PDB entry 7WUJ | electron microscopy, 3.30 A resolution | chains A and S of the 6 polymer chains in the assembly

# Chain A
Molecule: mini-Gs
Organism: Homo sapiens
Chain sequence (361 residues; numbered 8 to 394; 26 numbers in that range are skipped by the numbering (no residue carries them; nothing is unmodelled there); the number before each row is that of its first residue):
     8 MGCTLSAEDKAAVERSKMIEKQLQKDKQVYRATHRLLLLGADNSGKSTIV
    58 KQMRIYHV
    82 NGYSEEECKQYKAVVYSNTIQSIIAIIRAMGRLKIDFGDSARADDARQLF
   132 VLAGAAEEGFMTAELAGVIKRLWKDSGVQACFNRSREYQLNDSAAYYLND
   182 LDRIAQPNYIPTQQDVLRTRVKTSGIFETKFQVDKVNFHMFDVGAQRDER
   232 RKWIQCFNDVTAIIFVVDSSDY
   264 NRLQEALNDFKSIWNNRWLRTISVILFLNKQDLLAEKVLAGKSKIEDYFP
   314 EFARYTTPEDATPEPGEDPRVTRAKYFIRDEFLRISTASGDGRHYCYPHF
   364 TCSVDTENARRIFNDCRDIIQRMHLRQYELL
Disordered / not traced: 8-9, 82-201, 264-265, 325-328

# Chain S
Molecule: scFv16
Organism: synthetic construct
Notes: antibody fragment or engineered binder
Chain sequence (250 residues; each row starts with the number of its first residue):
     1 DVQLVESGGGLVQPGGSRKLSCSASGFAFSSFGMHWVRQAPEKGLEWVAY
    51 ISSGSGTIYYADTVKGRFTISRDDPKNTLFLQMTSLRSEDTAMYYCVRSI
   101 YYYGSSPFDFWGQGTTLTVSSGGGGSGGGGSGGGGSDIVMTQATSSVPVT
   151 PGESVSISCRSSKSLLHSNGNTYLYWFLQRPGQSPQLLIYRMSNLASGVP
   201 DRFSGSGSGTAFTLTISRLEAEDVGVYYCMQHLEYPLTFGAGTKLELKGS
Disordered / not traced: 1, 121-136, 146-150, 191-192, 247-250
Cystine bridges: Cys22-Cys96, Cys159-Cys229

# How chain A and chain S interact
Pairs across the interface (27):
  Thr11(A) - His167(S)
  Leu12(A) - His167(S)
  Ser13(A) - His167(S)
  Ser13(A) - Tyr173(S)  hydrogen bond
  Ser13(A) - Leu233(S)
  Ala14(A) - His232(S)
  Ala14(A) - Leu233(S)
  Ala14(A) - Tyr235(S)  hydrophobic
  Glu15(A) - Tyr101(S)
  Glu15(A) - Tyr173(S)
  Glu15(A) - His232(S)
  Asp16(A) - Tyr173(S)  hydrogen bond
  Ala18(A) - Tyr50(S)
  Ala18(A) - Tyr101(S)  hydrophobic
  Ala19(A) - Tyr101(S)
  Glu21(A) - Ser52(S)
  Glu21(A) - Ser53(S)
  Glu21(A) - Gly56(S)  hydrogen bond (side chain-backbone)
  Glu21(A) - Thr57(S)
  Arg22(A) - Ser31(S)  hydrogen bond
  Arg22(A) - Ser53(S)
  Arg22(A) - Ile100(S)
  Arg22(A) - Tyr101(S)
  Arg22(A) - Tyr102(S)
  Met25(A) - Ser30(S)
  Met25(A) - Ser53(S)
  Met25(A) - Gly54(S)
Other interface residues (no listed pair), chain A (12 interface residues in all): Lys17
Other interface residues (no listed pair), chain S (19 interface residues in all): Ser55, Tyr59, Tyr175

# Overview
12 residues of chain A and 19 residues of chain S are in contact; the contacts include 4 hydrogen bonds. Polar
pairs include Ser13(A)-Tyr173(S), Asp16(A)-Tyr173(S) and Glu21(A)-Gly56(S).
Here chain A is mini-Gs (Homo sapiens) and chain S is scFv16 (synthetic construct). Entry 7WUJ (Tethered
peptide activation mechanism of adhesion GPCRs ADGRG2 and ADGRG4) was determined by electron microscopy,
deposited together with 7WUI and 7WUQ.
